Entry 8S6N (X-ray diffraction, 1.74 A resolution); this record covers chains A and E.

== Chain A ==
Name: RNA-binding protein RRM4
Source organism: Ustilago maydis
UniProt: A0A0D1DWZ5 (RRM4_USTMA); residues 1-117 here correspond to UniProt positions 676-792 (UniProt number = residue number + 675)
Chain sequence (135 residues; each row starts with the number of its first residue):
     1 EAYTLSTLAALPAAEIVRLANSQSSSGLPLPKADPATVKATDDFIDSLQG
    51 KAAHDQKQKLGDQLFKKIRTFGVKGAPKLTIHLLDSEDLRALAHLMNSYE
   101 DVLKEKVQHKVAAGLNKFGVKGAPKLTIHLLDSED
Disordered / not traced: 118-135
Differences from the reference sequence: expression tag (118-135)
Reported in the primary citation:
  - mutagenesis - Q58A: decreased growth
  - mutagenesis - Q58A: decreased localization
  - mutagenesis - H54A: unchanged binding to PAMPL1 (chain E)

== Chain E ==
Name: PAMPL1
Chain sequence (9 residues; row label = number of the first residue in the row):
    52 KLKPYVFDY

== Interface between chain A and chain E ==
Residue-residue contacts - 19 pairs, chain A then chain E:
  His-54(A) / Leu-53(E)
  His-54(A) / Lys-54(E)
  His-54(A) / Tyr-56(E)
  Lys-57(A) / Tyr-56(E)
  Gln-58(A) / Tyr-56(E)
  Gln-58(A) / Val-57(E)  hydrogen bond (side chain-backbone)
  Gln-58(A) / Phe-58(E)
  Gly-61(A) / Phe-58(E)
  Asp-62(A) / Phe-58(E)
  Phe-65(A) / Phe-58(E)  hydrophobic
  Phe-65(A) / Asp-59(E)
  Phe-65(A) / Tyr-60(E)  hydrophobic
  Arg-69(A) / Tyr-60(E)
  Pro-77(A) / Phe-58(E)
  Thr-80(A) / Phe-58(E)
  Ile-81(A) / Phe-58(E)  hydrophobic
  Leu-84(A) / Tyr-56(E)  hydrophobic
  Leu-84(A) / Phe-58(E)  hydrophobic
  Asp-85(A) / Tyr-56(E)
Also at the interface, not in a pair above, chain A (13 interface residues in all): Asp-55
Interface features reported in the paper:
  - interface residues, chain A: Lys-57(A)
  - interface residues, chain A: Arg-69(A) (proposed by the authors, not directly observed)
  - hot spots on chain A (mutagenesis) - Q58A, F65A, R69A, I81G: decreased binding to HS-PAM2L1,2Upa1
  - hot spots on chain A (mutagenesis) - Q58A/F65A: abolished binding to PAMPL1 (chain E)

== In short ==
The interface between chain A and chain E involves 13 residues on one side and 7 on the other; the contacts
include 1 hydrogen bond. The hydrogen-bonded pair is Gln-58(A)/Val-57(E). The paper reports that Q58A, F65A
and R69A of chain A, among others, reduce binding to HS-PAM2L1,2Upa1; interface residues Lys-57(A) and
Arg-69(A); 6 substitutions were tested in all.
Here chain A is RNA-binding protein RRM4 (Ustilago maydis) and chain E is PAMPL1. Entry 8S6N (Structure of
MLLE3 domain of Rrm4 in complex with PAM2L1 of Upa1) was determined by X-ray diffraction, deposited together
with 8S6O and 8S6U.
